PDB entry 3D2U | X-ray diffraction, 2.21 A resolution | chains A and B of the 4 polymer chains in the assembly

[Chain A]
Protein: UL18 protein
Source organism: Human herpesvirus 5
Notes: fragment: sequence database residues 21-301
UniProtKB: Q4A1U8 (Q4A1U8_HCMV); residues 1-281 here correspond to UniProt positions 21-301 (UniProt number = residue number + 20)
Sequence (281 residues; each row starts with the number of its first residue):
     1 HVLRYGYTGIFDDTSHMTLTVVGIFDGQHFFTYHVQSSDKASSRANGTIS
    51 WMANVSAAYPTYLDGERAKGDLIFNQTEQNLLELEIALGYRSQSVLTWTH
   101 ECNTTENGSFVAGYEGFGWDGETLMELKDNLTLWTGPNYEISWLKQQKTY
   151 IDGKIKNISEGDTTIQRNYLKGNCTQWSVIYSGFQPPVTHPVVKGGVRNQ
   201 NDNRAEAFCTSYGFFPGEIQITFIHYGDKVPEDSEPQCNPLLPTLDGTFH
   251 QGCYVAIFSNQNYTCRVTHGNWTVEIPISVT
Differences from the reference sequence: engineered mutation Gln36 (Asn56 in Q4A1U8), Gln147 (Asn167 in Q4A1U8), Gln220 (Asn240 in Q4A1U8), Ser259 (Cys279 in Q4A1U8); variant Pro186 (Thr206 in Q4A1U8)
Disulfides: Cys102-Cys174, Cys209-Cys265, Cys238-Cys253
Ligand contacts:
  - alpha-L-fucopyranose (FUC): Ala53, Asn54, Ala57
  - N-acetylglucosamine (NAG; 2-acetamido-2-deoxy-beta-D-glucopyranose): Val2, Glu101, Cys102, Asn103, Ala112, Gly113, Tyr114
From the paper describing this entry:
  - post-translational modification sites: Asn54, Asn103, Asn157, Asn173, Asn271
  - post-translational modification sites: Asn75 (proposed by the authors, not directly observed)

[Chain B]
Protein: Beta-2-microglobulin
Source organism: Homo sapiens
UniProtKB: P61769 (B2MG_HUMAN); residues 1-99 here correspond to UniProt positions 21-119 (UniProt number = residue number + 20)
Sequence (99 residues; each row starts with the number of its first residue):
     1 IQRTPKIQVYSRHPAENGKSNFLNCYVSGFHPSDIEVDLLKNGERIEKVE
    51 HSDLSFSKDWSFYLLYYTEFTPTEKDEYACRVNHVTLSQPKIVKWDRDM
Swiss-Prot annotation at these positions:
  - modified residue: Gln2 (Pyrrolidone carboxylic acid)
  - glycosylation: Ile1 (N-linked (Glc) (glycation) isoleucine), Lys19 (N-linked (Glc) (glycation) lysine), Lys41 (N-linked (Glc) (glycation) lysine), Lys48 (N-linked (Glc) (glycation) lysine), Lys58 (N-linked (Glc) (glycation) lysine), Lys91 (N-linked (Glc) (glycation) lysine), Lys94 (N-linked (Glc) (glycation) lysine)
Disulfides: Cys25-Cys80

[Interface between chain A and chain B]
Pairs across the interface (62):
  Gly6(A) - Phe56(B)
  Tyr7(A) - Phe56(B)
  Thr8(A) - Leu54(B)
  Thr8(A) - Phe56(B)
  Thr8(A) - Phe62(B)
  Thr20(A) - Leu54(B)  hydrogen bond (side chain-backbone)
  Val22(A) - Leu54(B)
  Val22(A) - Ser55(B)
  Ile24(A) - Tyr63(B)
  His29(A) - Asp53(B)  salt bridge
  Thr32(A) - Asp53(B)  hydrogen bond
  Arg44(A) - Asp53(B)  salt bridge
  Ser92(A) - Ile1(B)
  Ser92(A) - Gln2(B)
  Ser92(A) - His31(B)
  Gln93(A) - Pro32(B)
  Gln93(A) - Ser33(B)  hydrogen bond (side chain-backbone)
  Gln93(A) - Asp34(B)
  Gln93(A) - Phe62(B)
  Val95(A) - His31(B)
  Thr97(A) - Phe56(B)
  Thr97(A) - Trp60(B)
  Thr97(A) - Phe62(B)
  Trp98(A) - Phe56(B)
  Gly116(A) - Trp60(B)
  Phe117(A) - Trp60(B)
  Gly118(A) - Trp60(B)
  Asp120(A) - His31(B)  salt bridge
  Gly121(A) - His31(B)
  Gly121(A) - Trp60(B)
  Glu122(A) - Ile1(B)
  Thr123(A) - Trp60(B)  hydrogen bond
  Lys194(A) - Pro14(B)
  Arg198(A) - Asp96(B)  salt bridge
  Arg198(A) - Asp98(B)  salt bridge
  Phe208(A) - Asp98(B)
  Thr210(A) - Asp98(B)  hydrogen bond (side chain-backbone)
  Thr210(A) - Met99(B)
  Tyr212(A) - Arg12(B)
  Tyr212(A) - His13(B)
  Tyr212(A) - Pro14(B)  hydrophobic
  Gly213(A) - Arg12(B)
  Asn239(A) - Met99(B)
  Pro240(A) - Gln8(B)
  Leu242(A) - Gln8(B)
  Leu242(A) - Tyr10(B)
  Leu242(A) - Tyr26(B)  hydrophobic
  Pro243(A) - Tyr10(B)  hydrogen bond (backbone-side chain)
  Pro243(A) - Tyr26(B)  hydrophobic
  Pro243(A) - Leu65(B)
  Thr244(A) - Tyr10(B)
  Thr244(A) - Arg12(B)
  Leu245(A) - Leu65(B)
  Leu245(A) - Tyr67(B)  hydrophobic
  Asp246(A) - Arg12(B)  salt bridge
  Thr248(A) - Arg12(B)
  His250(A) - Tyr10(B)
  His250(A) - Ser11(B)  hydrogen bond (side chain-backbone)
  His250(A) - Met99(B)  hydrogen bond (side chain-backbone)
  Gly252(A) - Met99(B)
  Cys253(A) - Met99(B)
  Tyr254(A) - Met99(B)  hydrophobic
Also at the interface, not in a pair above, chain A (43 interface residues in all): Thr48, Thr99, Tyr114, Val192
Also at the interface, not in a pair above, chain B (27 interface residues in all): Asn24, Asp59

[Summary]
Chain A and chain B form an interface of 43 and 27 residues respectively; the contacts include 8 hydrogen
bonds and 6 salt bridges. Polar pairs include His29(A)-Asp53(B), Arg44(A)-Asp53(B) and Asp120(A)-His31(B).
Ligands of chain A: alpha-L-fucopyranose and N-acetylglucosamine. From the paper: modification sites Asn54(A),
Asn103(A) and Asn157(A) among others.
Here chain A is UL18 protein (Human herpesvirus 5) and chain B is Beta-2-microglobulin (Homo sapiens). Entry
3D2U (Structure of UL18, a Peptide-Binding Viral MHC Mimic, Bound to a Host Inhibitory Receptor) was
determined by X-ray diffraction.
